Entry 9C4H (electron microscopy, 8.60 A resolution (very low resolution: no residue pairs are listed; an interface is given only as per-side residue counts)); this record covers chains B and X of the 17 polymer chains in the assembly.

[Chain B]
Molecule: Nucleoprotein
From: Influenza D virus
UniProtKB: K9LG94 (K9LG94_9ORTO); residue numbers follow UniProt; this construct covers 1-552
Amino-acid sequence (552 residues; row label = number of the first residue in the row):
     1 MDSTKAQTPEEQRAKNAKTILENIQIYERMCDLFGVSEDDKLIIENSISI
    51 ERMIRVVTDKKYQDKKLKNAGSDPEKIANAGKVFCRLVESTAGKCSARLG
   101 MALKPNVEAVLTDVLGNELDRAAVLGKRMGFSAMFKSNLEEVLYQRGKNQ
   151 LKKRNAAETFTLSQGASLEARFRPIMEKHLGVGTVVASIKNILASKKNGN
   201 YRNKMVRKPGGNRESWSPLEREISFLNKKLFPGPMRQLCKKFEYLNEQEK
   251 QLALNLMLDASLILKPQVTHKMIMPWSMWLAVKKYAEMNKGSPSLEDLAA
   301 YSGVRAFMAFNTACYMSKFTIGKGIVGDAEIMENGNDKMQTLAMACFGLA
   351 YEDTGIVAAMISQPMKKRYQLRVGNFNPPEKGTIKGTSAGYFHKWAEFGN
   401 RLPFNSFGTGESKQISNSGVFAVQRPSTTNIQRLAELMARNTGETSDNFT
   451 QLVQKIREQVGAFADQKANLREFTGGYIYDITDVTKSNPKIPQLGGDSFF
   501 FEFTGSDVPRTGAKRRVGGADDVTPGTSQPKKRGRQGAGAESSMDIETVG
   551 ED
Not modelled in the structure: 1-7, 497-552

[Chain X]
Molecule: viral RNA
From: Influenza D virus
Sequence (868 nucleotides; numbered 26 to 1168; 275 numbers in that range are skipped by the numbering (no residue carries them; nothing is unmodelled there); the number before each row is that of its first residue):
    26 UUUUUUUUUUUUUUUUUUUU
    51 UUUUUUUUUUUUUUUUUUUU
    76 UUUUUUUUUUUUUUUUUUUU
   101 UUUUUUUUUUUUUUUUUUUU
   126 UUUUUUUUUUUUUUUUUUUU
   151 UUUUUUUUUUUUUUUUUUUU
   176 UUUUUUUUUUUUUUUUUUUU
   201 UUUUUUUUUUUUUUUUUUUU
   426 UUUUUUUUUUUUUUUUUUUU
   451 UUUUUUUUUUUUUUUUUUUU
   476 UUUUUUUUUUUUUUUUUUUU
   501 UUUUUUUUUUUUUUUUUUUU
   526 UUUUUUUUUUUUUUUUUUUU
   551 UUUUUUUUUUUUUUUUUUUU
   576 UUUUUUUUUUUUUUUUUUUU
   601 UUUUUUUUUUUUUUUUUUUUUUUUUUUUUUUUUUUUUUUUUUUUUUUUUU
   651 UUUUUUUUUUUUUUUUUUUUUUUUUUUUUUUUUUUUUUUUUUUUUUUUUU
   701 UUUUUUUUUUUUUUUUUUUUUUUUUUUUUUUUUUUUUUUUUUUUUUUUUU
   751 UUUUUUUUUUUUUUUUUUUUUUUUUUUUUUUUUUUUUUUUUUUUUUUUUU
   801 UUUUUUUUUUUUUUUUUUUUUUUUUUUUUUUUUUUUUUUUUUUUUUUUUU
   851 UUUUUUUUUUUUUUUUUUUUUUUUUUUUUUUUUUUUUUUUUUUUUUUUUU
   901 UUUUUUUUUUUUUUUUUUUUUUUUUUUUUUUUUUUUUUUUUUUUUUUUUU
   951 UUUUUUUUUUUUUUUUUUUUUUUUUUUUUUUUUUUUUUUUUUUUUUUUUU
  1001 UUUUUUUUUUUUUUUUUUUUUUUUUUUUUUUUUUUUUUUUUUUUUUUUUU
  1051 UUUUUUUUUUUUUUUUUUUUUUUUUUUUUUUUUUUUUUUUUUUUUUUUUU
  1101 UUUUUUUUUUUUUUUUUUUUUUUUUUUUUUUUUUUUUUUUUUUUUUUUUU
  1151 UUUUUUUUUUUUUUUUUU
Not modelled in the structure: 621-1168

[Interface between chain B and chain X]
At this resolution (9 A) residue pairs are not listed: 41 residues of chain B and 20 of chain X lie at the interface.

[In short]
41 residues of chain B face 20 of chain X across their interface.
Here chain B is Nucleoprotein and chain X is viral RNA, both from Influenza D virus. Entry 9C4H (Double
helical structure of influenza D RNP complex) was determined by electron microscopy together with 9BWV, 9BWZ,
9BX0, 9BX1 and 9BX4 from the same study.
